PDB entry 9ERL | electron microscopy, 3.00 A resolution | chains D and E of the 6 polymer chains in the assembly

# Chain D
Molecule: Na(+)-translocating ferredoxin:NAD(+) oxidoreductase complex subunit D
Organism: Acetobacterium woodii DSM 1030
Notes: EC 7.2.1.2
Reference sequence: H6LC31 (RNFD_ACEWD); residue numbers follow UniProt; this construct covers 1-318
Sequence (318 residues; row label = number of the first residue in the row):
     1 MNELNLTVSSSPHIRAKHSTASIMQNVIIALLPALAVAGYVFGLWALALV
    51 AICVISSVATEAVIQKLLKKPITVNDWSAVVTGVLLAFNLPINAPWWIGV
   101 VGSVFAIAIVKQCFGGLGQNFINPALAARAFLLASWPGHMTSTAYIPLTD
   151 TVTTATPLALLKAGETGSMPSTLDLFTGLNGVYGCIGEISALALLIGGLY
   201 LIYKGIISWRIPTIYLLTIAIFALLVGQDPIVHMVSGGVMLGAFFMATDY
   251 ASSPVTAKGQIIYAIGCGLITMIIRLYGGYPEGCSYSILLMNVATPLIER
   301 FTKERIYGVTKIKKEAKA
Covalently attached groups: flavin mononucleotide (FMN) linked to Thr156
Ligand contacts:
  - FMN (flavin mononucleotide): Asn89, Arg129, Ser142, Tyr145, Leu158, Ala159, Gly184, Cys185, Glu188, Gly237, Gly238, Leu241, Met246, Tyr280, Pro281, Glu282, Gly283, Cys284, Ser285, Tyr286
  - riboflavin (RBF): Ile23, Met24, Val27, Ser78, Val81, Thr82, Leu85, Lys111, Leu117, Gly118, Asn120, Asn123, Pro124, Ala125, Ile206, Ile207, Phe245, Met246, Thr248, Asp249, Tyr250, Ala251
From the paper describing this entry:
  - mutagenesis - N123A, D249A: abolished growth
  - mutagenesis - N123A, D249A: abolished catalytic activity
  - mutagenesis - F245A: unchanged growth

# Chain E
Molecule: Na(+)-translocating ferredoxin:NAD(+) oxidoreductase complex subunit E
Organism: Acetobacterium woodii DSM 1030
Notes: EC 7.2.1.2
Reference sequence: H6LC29 (RNFE_ACEWD); residues 1-196 here = UniProt positions 1-196
Sequence (196 residues; numbered 1 to 196; the number before each row is that of its first residue):
     1 MNFMKNLTRGIIRENPTFVLVLGMCPTLAVTTSAINGMGMGLATMLVLIG
    51 SNVAISALRKVIPDNIRIPAFVVVIASFVTIVGMLMKAYVPALDAALGIF
   101 IPLIVVNCIILARAEAFAFSNGIADSFADAVGMGLGFTLALTILGSIREI
   151 LGAGSIFGFSLFGAAYEPVLLMILPPGAFLTLGLLIGLINWKTKKA
Bound ions: 2Fe-2S cluster Fe: Cys25, Cys108 (shared with 2 residues of chain A)
Ligand contacts: 2Fe-2S cluster (FES): Gly23, Met24, Cys25, Val106, Asn107, Cys108
From the paper describing this entry:
  - mutagenesis - R67A: abolished growth in response to H2 and CO2
  - mutagenesis - R67A, L103G: decreased catalytic activity
  - mutagenesis - N107A, E115Q: decreased growth
  - mutagenesis - L103G, V106G, E115K: abolished growth
  - mutagenesis - E115A: unchanged growth

# Chain D / chain E interface
Pairs across the interface (9):
  Phe131(D) - Leu171(E)  hydrophobic
  Ala134(D) - Leu171(E)  hydrophobic
  Ser135(D) - Pro168(E)
  Ser135(D) - Val169(E)
  Ser135(D) - Leu170(E)
  Ser135(D) - Leu171(E)
  Trp136(D) - Glu167(E)
  Trp136(D) - Pro168(E)
  His139(D) - Glu167(E)  salt bridge
Other interface residues (no listed pair), chain D (7 interface residues in all): Trp97, Pro137

# Summary
Chain D and chain E form an interface of 7 and 5 residues respectively, with 1 salt bridge. Its one
salt-bridged contact is His139(D)-Glu167(E). Chain D binds riboflavin. The paper reports that L103G, V106G and
E115K of chain E abolish growth; N123A and D249A of chain D abolish growth; 10 substitutions were tested in
all.
Chain D is Na(+)-translocating ferredoxin:NAD(+) oxidoreductase complex subunit D and chain E is
Na(+)-translocating ferredoxin:NAD(+) oxidoreductase complex subunit E, both from Acetobacterium woodii DSM
1030; the structure, Cryo-EM structure of sodium pumping Rnf complex from Acetobacterium woodii in apo state,
was determined by electron microscopy, deposited together with 9ERI, 9ERJ and 9ERK.
